Entry 8A43 (electron microscopy, 4.09 A resolution (low resolution: residue-level contacts below are approximate; hydrogen-bond / salt-bridge calls are withheld)); this record covers chains A and B of the 12 polymer chains in the assembly.

Chain A:
Name: DNA-directed RNA polymerase I subunit RPA1
Organism: Homo sapiens
Notes: EC 2.7.7.6
UniProt: O95602 (RPA1_HUMAN); numbering as in UniProt (aligned over 1-1720)
Amino-acid sequence (1720 residues; each row starts with the number of its first residue):
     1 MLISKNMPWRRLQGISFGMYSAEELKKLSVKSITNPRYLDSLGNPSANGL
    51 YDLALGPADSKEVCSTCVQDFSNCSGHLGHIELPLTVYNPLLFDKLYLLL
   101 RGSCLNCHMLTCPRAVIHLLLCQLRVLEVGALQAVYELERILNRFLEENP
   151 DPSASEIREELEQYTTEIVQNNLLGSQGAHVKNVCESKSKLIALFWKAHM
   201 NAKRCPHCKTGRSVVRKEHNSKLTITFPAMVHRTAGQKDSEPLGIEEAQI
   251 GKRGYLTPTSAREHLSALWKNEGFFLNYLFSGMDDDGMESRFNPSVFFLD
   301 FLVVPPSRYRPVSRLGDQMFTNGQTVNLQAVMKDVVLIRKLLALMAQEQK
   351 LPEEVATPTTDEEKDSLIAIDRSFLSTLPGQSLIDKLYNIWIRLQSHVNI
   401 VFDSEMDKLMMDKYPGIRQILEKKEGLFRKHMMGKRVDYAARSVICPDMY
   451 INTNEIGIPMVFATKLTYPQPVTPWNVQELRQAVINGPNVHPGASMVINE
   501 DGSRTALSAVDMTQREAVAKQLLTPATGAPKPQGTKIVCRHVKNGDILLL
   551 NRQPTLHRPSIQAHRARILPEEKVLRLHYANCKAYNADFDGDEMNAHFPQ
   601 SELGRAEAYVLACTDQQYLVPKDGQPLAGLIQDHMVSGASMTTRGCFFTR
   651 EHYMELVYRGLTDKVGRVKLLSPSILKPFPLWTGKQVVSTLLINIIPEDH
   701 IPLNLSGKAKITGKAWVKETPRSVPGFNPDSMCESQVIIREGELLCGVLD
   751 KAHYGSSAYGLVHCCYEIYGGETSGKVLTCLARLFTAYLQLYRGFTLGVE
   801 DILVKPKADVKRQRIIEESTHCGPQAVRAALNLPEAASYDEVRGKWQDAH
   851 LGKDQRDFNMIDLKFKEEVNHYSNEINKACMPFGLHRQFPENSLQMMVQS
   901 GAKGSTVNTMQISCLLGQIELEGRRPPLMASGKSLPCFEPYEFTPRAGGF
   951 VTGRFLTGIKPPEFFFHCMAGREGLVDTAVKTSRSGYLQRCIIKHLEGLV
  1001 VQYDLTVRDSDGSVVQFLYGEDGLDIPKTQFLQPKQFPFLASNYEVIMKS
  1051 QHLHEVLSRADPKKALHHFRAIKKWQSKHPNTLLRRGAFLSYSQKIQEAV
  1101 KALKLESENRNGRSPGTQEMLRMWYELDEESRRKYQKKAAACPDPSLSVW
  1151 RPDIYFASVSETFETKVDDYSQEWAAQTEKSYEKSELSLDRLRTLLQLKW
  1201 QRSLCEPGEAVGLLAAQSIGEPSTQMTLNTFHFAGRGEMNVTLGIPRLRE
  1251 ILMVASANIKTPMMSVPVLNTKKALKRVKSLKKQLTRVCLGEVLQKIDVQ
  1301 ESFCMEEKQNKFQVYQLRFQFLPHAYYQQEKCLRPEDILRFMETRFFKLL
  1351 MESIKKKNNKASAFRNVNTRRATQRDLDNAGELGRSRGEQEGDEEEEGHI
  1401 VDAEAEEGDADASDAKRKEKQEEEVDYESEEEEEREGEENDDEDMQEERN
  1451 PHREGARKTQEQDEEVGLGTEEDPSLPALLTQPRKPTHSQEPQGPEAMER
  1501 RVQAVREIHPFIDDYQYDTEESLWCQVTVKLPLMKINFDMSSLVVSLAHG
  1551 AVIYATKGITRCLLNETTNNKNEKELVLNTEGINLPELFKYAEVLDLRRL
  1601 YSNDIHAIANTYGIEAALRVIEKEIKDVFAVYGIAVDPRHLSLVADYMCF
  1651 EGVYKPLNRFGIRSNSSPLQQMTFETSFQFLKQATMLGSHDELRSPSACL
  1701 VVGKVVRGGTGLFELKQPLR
Disordered / not traced: 1-3, 349-379, 1363-1494, 1716-1720
Curated features (UniProtKB/Swiss-Prot):
  - region: Asp-403 to Gly-416 (Rudder)
  - binding site (Zn(2+)): Cys-64, Cys-67, Cys-74, His-77, Cys-104, Cys-107, Cys-205, Cys-208
  - binding site (DNA): Lys-424, Arg-429, Arg-436, Arg-1249
  - binding site (RNA): Arg-552, Asp-592
  - binding site (Mg(2+)): Asp-588, Asp-590, Asp-592
  - site (NTP recognition and base pairing): Pro-554, Gly-798
  - modified residue (Phosphoserine): Ser-240, Ser-1386
Reported in the primary citation:
  - disease-associated variants - E593Q: decreased catalytic activity (citing earlier work)
  - disease-associated variants - V1299F: decreased binding to DNA-directed RNA polymerase I subunit RPA12 (proposed by the authors, not directly observed)
  - disease-associated variants - S934L: decreased binding to DNA-directed RNA polymerase I subunit RPA2 (chain B) (proposed by the authors, not directly observed)
  - disease-associated variants - S934L, V1299F (citing earlier work)

Chain B:
Name: DNA-directed RNA polymerase I subunit RPA2
Organism: Homo sapiens
Notes: EC 2.7.7.6
UniProt: Q9H9Y6 (RPA2_HUMAN); numbering as in UniProt (aligned over 1-1135)
Amino-acid sequence (1135 residues; row label = number of the first residue in the row):
     1 MDPGSRWRNLPSGPSLKHLTDPSYGIPREQQKAALQELTRAHVESFNYAV
    51 HEGLGLAVQAIPPFEFAFKDERISFTILDAVISPPTVPKGTICKEANVYP
   101 AECRGRRSTYRGKLTADINWAVNGISKGIIKQFLGYVPIMVKSKLCNLRN
   151 LPPQALIEHHEEAEEMGGYFIINGIEKVIRMLIMPRRNFPIAMIRPKWKT
   201 RGPGYTQYGVSMHCVREEHSAVNMNLHYLENGTVMLNFIYRKELFFLPLG
   251 FALKALVSFSDYQIFQELIKGKEDDSFLRNSVSQMLRIVMEEGCSTQKQV
   301 LNYLGECFRVKLNVPDWYPNEQAAEFLFNQCICIHLKSNTEKFYMLCLMT
   351 RKLFALAKGECMEDNPDSLVNQEVLTPGQLFLMFLKEKLEGWLVSIKIAF
   401 DKKAQKTSVSMNTDNLMRIFTMGIDLTKPFEYLFATGNLRSKTGLGLLQD
   451 SGLCVVADKLNFIRYLSHFRCVHRGADFAKMRTTTVRRLLPESWGFLCPV
   501 HTPDGEPCGLMNHLTAVCEVVTQFVYTASIPALLCNLGVTPIDGAPHRSY
   551 SECYPVLLDGVMVGWVDKDLAPGIADSLRHFKVLREKRIPPWMEVVLIPM
   601 TGKPSLYPGLFLFTTPCRLVRPVQNLALGKEELIGTMEQIFMNVAIFEDE
   651 VFAGVTTHQELFPHSLLSVIANFIPFSDHNQSPRNMYQCQMGKQTMGFPL
   701 LTYQDRSDNKLYRLQTPQSPLVRPSMYDYYDMDNYPIGTNAIVAVISYTG
   751 YDMEDAMIVNKASWERGFAHGSVYKSEFIDLSEKIKQGDSSLVFGIKPGD
   801 PRVLQKLDDDGLPFIGAKLQYGDPYYSYLNLNTGESFVMYYKSKENCVVD
   851 NIKVCSNDTGSGKFKCVCITMRVPRNPTIGDKFASRHGQKGILSRLWPAE
   901 DMPFTESGMVPDILFNPHGFPSRMTIGMLIESMAGKSAALHGLCHDATPF
   951 IFSEENSALEYFGEMLKAAGYNFYGTERLYSGISGLELEADIFIGVVYYQ
  1001 RLRHMVSDKFQVRTTGARDRVTNQPIGGRNVQGGIRFGEMERDALLAHGT
  1051 SFLLHDRLFNCSDRSVAHVCVKCGSLLSPLLEKPPPSWSAMRNRKYNCTL
  1101 CSRSDTIDTVSVPYVFRYFVAELAAMNIKVKLDVV
Disordered / not traced: 1-3, 1135
Cystine bridges: Cys-855/Cys-866
Curated features (UniProtKB/Swiss-Prot):
  - zinc finger: Cys-1070 to Cys-1101 (C4-type)
  - region: Ile-194 to Tyr-208 (Loop B), Leu-236 to Leu-247 (Loop A), Leu-439 to Leu-453 (Fork loop 1), Arg-474 to Leu-489 (Fork loop 2)
  - binding site (RNA): Arg-180, Asp-367, Lys-890
  - binding site (Mg(2+)): Asp-755
  - binding site (DNA): Arg-1020, Arg-1036
  - binding site (Zn(2+)): Cys-1070, Cys-1073, Cys-1098, Cys-1101
  - site: Tyr-687 (Active site gating)
  - modified residue: Ser-1051 (Phosphoserine)

Interface between chain A and chain B:
Pairs across the interface (257):
  Arg-10(A) / Val-1110(B)
  Arg-10(A) / Ser-1111(B)
  Gly-14(A) / Asp-1133(B)
  Ser-16(A) / Lys-1131(B)
  Gly-18(A) / Lys-1131(B)
  Tyr-20(A) / Lys-1129(B)
  Tyr-20(A) / Lys-1131(B)
  Leu-28(A) / Leu-1100(B)
  Val-30(A) / Thr-1099(B)
  Thr-66(A) / Thr-1099(B)
  Cys-67(A) / Cys-1098(B)
  Cys-67(A) / Thr-1099(B)
  Gln-69(A) / Leu-1080(B)
  Gln-69(A) / Leu-1081(B)
  Gln-69(A) / Glu-1082(B)
  Gln-69(A) / Asn-1097(B)
  Asn-73(A) / Leu-1080(B)
  Asn-73(A) / Leu-1081(B)
  Cys-74(A) / Leu-1080(B)
  Ser-75(A) / Leu-1076(B)
  Ser-75(A) / Leu-1077(B)
  Ser-75(A) / Pro-1079(B)
  Ser-75(A) / Leu-1080(B)
  Gly-76(A) / Leu-1077(B)
  Gly-76(A) / Ser-1078(B)
  Gly-76(A) / Leu-1080(B)
  His-77(A) / Ser-1078(B)
  His-77(A) / Leu-1080(B)
  His-77(A) / Thr-1099(B)
  Leu-78(A) / Leu-1077(B)
  Leu-78(A) / Lys-1129(B)
  Leu-302(A) / Asn-1127(B)
  Val-303(A) / Ala-1124(B)
  Val-303(A) / Asn-1127(B)
  Pro-305(A) / Ala-1121(B)
  Pro-305(A) / Ala-1124(B)
  Pro-305(A) / Ala-1125(B)
  Pro-306(A) / Leu-1077(B)
  Pro-306(A) / Ala-1124(B)
  Arg-308(A) / Tyr-1114(B)
  Tyr-309(A) / Leu-1076(B)
  Tyr-309(A) / Leu-1077(B)
  Tyr-309(A) / Arg-1117(B)
  Tyr-309(A) / Val-1120(B)
  Tyr-309(A) / Ala-1121(B)
  Arg-314(A) / Arg-1020(B)
  Gln-324(A) / Glu-1122(B)
  Gln-324(A) / Ala-1125(B)
  Leu-328(A) / Ala-1125(B)
  Val-401(A) / Ala-1125(B)
  Val-401(A) / Met-1126(B)
  Phe-402(A) / Met-1126(B)
  Gly-416(A) / Glu-1122(B)
  Gly-416(A) / Met-1126(B)
  Ile-417(A) / Glu-1122(B)
  Ile-417(A) / Leu-1123(B)
  Ile-417(A) / Met-1126(B)
  Ile-420(A) / Glu-1122(B)
  Leu-421(A) / Phe-1119(B)
  Glu-425(A) / Glu-1039(B)
  Leu-427(A) / Phe-1119(B)
  Phe-428(A) / Arg-1042(B)
  Phe-428(A) / Phe-1119(B)
  Arg-429(A) / Glu-1039(B)
  Arg-429(A) / Arg-1042(B)
  Lys-430(A) / Phe-1037(B)
  Lys-430(A) / Glu-1039(B)
  Met-432(A) / Phe-1116(B)
  Met-433(A) / Arg-1042(B)
  Met-433(A) / Leu-1045(B)
  Met-433(A) / Leu-1046(B)
  Met-433(A) / Leu-1054(B)
  Met-433(A) / Leu-1058(B)
  Gly-434(A) / Phe-1037(B)
  Gly-434(A) / Arg-1042(B)
  Gly-434(A) / Leu-1058(B)
  Lys-435(A) / Gln-1024(B)
  Lys-435(A) / Phe-1037(B)
  Lys-435(A) / Leu-1058(B)
  Lys-435(A) / Ser-1062(B)
  Arg-436(A) / Gln-1024(B)
  Arg-436(A) / Pro-1025(B)
  Arg-436(A) / Ile-1035(B)
  Arg-436(A) / Arg-1036(B)
  Arg-436(A) / Phe-1037(B)
  Arg-436(A) / Gly-1038(B)
  Arg-436(A) / Ser-1062(B)
  Val-437(A) / Ile-1035(B)
  Val-437(A) / Arg-1057(B)
  Asp-438(A) / Thr-1014(B)
  Asp-438(A) / Pro-1025(B)
  Asp-438(A) / Cys-1061(B)
  Tyr-439(A) / Arg-1013(B)
  Tyr-439(A) / Thr-1014(B)
  Ala-440(A) / Arg-1013(B)
  Ala-440(A) / Ile-1035(B)
  Ala-441(A) / Gln-1011(B)
  Ala-441(A) / Ile-1035(B)
  Arg-442(A) / Gln-1011(B)
  Arg-442(A) / Ile-1035(B)
  Arg-442(A) / Glu-1041(B)
  Pro-447(A) / Tyr-751(B)
  Pro-447(A) / Met-753(B)
  Pro-447(A) / Glu-754(B)
  Pro-447(A) / Ala-756(B)
  Asp-448(A) / Tyr-751(B)
  Met-449(A) / Gly-750(B)
  Met-449(A) / Tyr-751(B)
  Met-449(A) / Met-753(B)
  Tyr-450(A) / Thr-749(B)
  Tyr-450(A) / Tyr-751(B)
  Val-461(A) / Phe-1010(B)
  Phe-462(A) / Gln-1011(B)
  Phe-462(A) / Val-1012(B)
  Lys-465(A) / Thr-1014(B)
  Lys-465(A) / Thr-1015(B)
  Leu-466(A) / Thr-1014(B)
  Met-496(A) / Thr-1014(B)
  Met-496(A) / Thr-1015(B)
  Arg-504(A) / Arg-1064(B)
  Asn-551(A) / Glu-1041(B)
  Gln-553(A) / Glu-1041(B)
  Pro-554(A) / Met-1040(B)
  Thr-555(A) / Met-1040(B)
  Thr-555(A) / Glu-1041(B)
  Thr-555(A) / Ala-1044(B)
  Ile-561(A) / His-1048(B)
  Leu-569(A) / Arg-895(B)
  Glu-571(A) / Ile-879(B)
  Glu-571(A) / Arg-895(B)
  Glu-572(A) / Ile-879(B)
  Lys-573(A) / Ile-879(B)
  Lys-573(A) / Gly-880(B)
  Lys-573(A) / Asp-1008(B)
  Arg-576(A) / Ile-879(B)
  Arg-576(A) / Ser-894(B)
  Tyr-579(A) / Tyr-751(B)
  Tyr-579(A) / Met-753(B)
  Tyr-579(A) / Glu-754(B)
  His-597(A) / Arg-1057(B)
  Pro-599(A) / Arg-1057(B)
  Gln-600(A) / Arg-1057(B)
  Leu-603(A) / Phe-1052(B)
  Gly-604(A) / Leu-1053(B)
  Gly-604(A) / Arg-1057(B)
  Glu-607(A) / Leu-1053(B)
  Gln-632(A) / Met-753(B)
  Gln-632(A) / His-918(B)
  Asp-633(A) / Met-753(B)
  Asp-633(A) / His-918(B)
  Gln-790(A) / Tyr-748(B)
  Gln-790(A) / Ser-981(B)
  Gln-790(A) / Ile-983(B)
  Tyr-792(A) / Leu-988(B)
  Tyr-792(A) / Glu-989(B)
  Arg-793(A) / Glu-989(B)
  Gly-794(A) / Ala-990(B)
  Phe-795(A) / Val-745(B)
  Phe-795(A) / Ile-746(B)
  Phe-795(A) / Ser-747(B)
  Phe-795(A) / Pro-917(B)
  Thr-796(A) / Val-745(B)
  Thr-796(A) / Ile-746(B)
  Thr-796(A) / Asp-991(B)
  Thr-796(A) / Ile-992(B)
  Leu-797(A) / Pro-917(B)
  Leu-797(A) / Phe-920(B)
  Leu-797(A) / Pro-921(B)
  Val-799(A) / Tyr-974(B)
  Val-799(A) / Phe-993(B)
  Glu-800(A) / Tyr-974(B)
  Gln-813(A) / Glu-954(B)
  Trp-846(A) / Thr-601(B)
  Trp-846(A) / Lys-603(B)
  His-850(A) / Lys-603(B)
  Lys-853(A) / Pro-604(B)
  His-886(A) / Tyr-974(B)
  Leu-894(A) / Pro-921(B)
  Met-897(A) / His-918(B)
  Met-897(A) / Pro-921(B)
  Lys-903(A) / Met-753(B)
  Lys-903(A) / His-918(B)
  Lys-903(A) / Pro-921(B)
  Lys-903(A) / Ser-922(B)
  Asn-908(A) / Met-924(B)
  Ile-912(A) / Met-924(B)
  Pro-927(A) / Arg-488(B)
  Met-929(A) / Pro-491(B)
  Met-929(A) / Glu-492(B)
  Met-929(A) / Ile-640(B)
  Ala-930(A) / Leu-606(B)
  Ser-931(A) / Ile-640(B)
  Ser-931(A) / Phe-641(B)
  Lys-933(A) / Ile-640(B)
  Lys-933(A) / Met-642(B)
  Lys-933(A) / Asn-643(B)
  Ser-934(A) / Pro-491(B)
  Leu-935(A) / Pro-491(B)
  Leu-935(A) / Trp-494(B)
  Pro-936(A) / Pro-491(B)
  Pro-936(A) / Gln-639(B)
  Pro-936(A) / Val-644(B)
  Cys-937(A) / Val-644(B)
  Phe-955(A) / His-679(B)
  Phe-955(A) / Asn-680(B)
  Phe-955(A) / Gln-681(B)
  Phe-955(A) / Ile-926(B)
  Leu-956(A) / His-679(B)
  Leu-956(A) / Ile-926(B)
  Leu-956(A) / Ser-957(B)
  Thr-957(A) / His-679(B)
  Thr-957(A) / Phe-952(B)
  Thr-957(A) / Ser-953(B)
  Thr-957(A) / Glu-954(B)
  Gly-958(A) / His-679(B)
  Ile-959(A) / Asp-678(B)
  Pro-961(A) / Phe-647(B)
  Pro-961(A) / Phe-950(B)
  Phe-964(A) / Val-500(B)
  Phe-964(A) / Ser-677(B)
  Phe-964(A) / Asp-678(B)
  Phe-964(A) / Asn-685(B)
  Phe-965(A) / Leu-489(B)
  Phe-965(A) / Pro-499(B)
  His-967(A) / Ser-682(B)
  Cys-968(A) / Pro-499(B)
  Cys-968(A) / Val-500(B)
  Met-969(A) / Leu-489(B)
  Arg-972(A) / Leu-489(B)
  Arg-972(A) / Pro-499(B)
  Arg-972(A) / Thr-502(B)
  Arg-972(A) / Gly-509(B)
  Glu-973(A) / Thr-484(B)
  Glu-973(A) / Arg-488(B)
  Leu-975(A) / Cys-508(B)
  Leu-975(A) / Met-686(B)
  Arg-984(A) / Arg-482(B)
  Arg-990(A) / Met-1040(B)
  Ile-993(A) / Met-1040(B)
  Ile-993(A) / Asp-1043(B)
  Leu-1213(A) / Leu-1046(B)
  Leu-1213(A) / Ala-1047(B)
  Gln-1217(A) / Ala-1047(B)
  Thr-1673(A) / Arg-1042(B)
  Leu-1700(A) / Leu-1046(B)
  Leu-1700(A) / Thr-1050(B)
  Leu-1700(A) / Ser-1051(B)
  Leu-1700(A) / Leu-1054(B)
  Val-1701(A) / Phe-1116(B)
  Gly-1703(A) / His-1055(B)
  Lys-1704(A) / Ser-1051(B)
  Val-1705(A) / Ser-1051(B)
  Val-1705(A) / Phe-1052(B)
  Val-1706(A) / Ser-1051(B)
  Gly-1708(A) / Gly-1049(B)
  Gly-1709(A) / Gly-1049(B)
  Thr-1710(A) / Gly-1049(B)
Interface residues without a listed pair, chain A (159 interface residues in all): Met-7, Pro-8, Trp-9, Ile-15, Phe-17, Pro-57, Val-68, Asp-70, Phe-301, Val-304, Ser-313, His-431, Ser-443, Cys-446, Val-574, Asn-595, Val-636, His-652, Leu-789, Leu-791, Arg-812, Arg-887, Leu-928, Lys-960, Pro-962, Val-976
Interface residues without a listed pair, chain B (162 interface residues in all): Met-362, Arg-487, Leu-490, Cys-498, Asp-504, Asn-512, Ile-646, Glu-650, Leu-666, Asp-752, Asp-755, Thr-878, Asp-881, Ile-892, Leu-893, Leu-896, Asn-916, Leu-929, Ser-984, Leu-986, Glu-987, Val-1021, Gly-1034, Asp-1056, Phe-1059, Lys-1083, Lys-1095, Tyr-1096, Thr-1109, Val-1115, Tyr-1118, Ile-1128
From the paper, about this interface:
  - interface residues, chain A: Ser-934(A)

Summary:
The interface between chain A and chain B involves 159 residues on one side and 162 on the other. From the
paper: E593Q of chain A reduces catalytic activity; the interface residue Ser-934(A); 3 substitutions were
tested in all.
Here chain A is DNA-directed RNA polymerase I subunit RPA1 and chain B is DNA-directed RNA polymerase I
subunit RPA2, both from Homo sapiens. Entry 8A43 (Human RNA polymerase I) was determined by electron
microscopy.
